6Z5S - chains M and T of the 32 polymer chains in the assembly; structure by electron microscopy, 2.65 A resolution.

[Chain M]
Protein: Reaction center protein M chain
From: Rhodopseudomonas palustris (strain ATCC BAA-98 / CGA009)
UniProt: A0A4Z7 (A0A4Z7_RHOPA); residue numbers follow UniProt; this construct covers 1-307
Chain sequence (307 residues; row label = number of the first residue in the row):
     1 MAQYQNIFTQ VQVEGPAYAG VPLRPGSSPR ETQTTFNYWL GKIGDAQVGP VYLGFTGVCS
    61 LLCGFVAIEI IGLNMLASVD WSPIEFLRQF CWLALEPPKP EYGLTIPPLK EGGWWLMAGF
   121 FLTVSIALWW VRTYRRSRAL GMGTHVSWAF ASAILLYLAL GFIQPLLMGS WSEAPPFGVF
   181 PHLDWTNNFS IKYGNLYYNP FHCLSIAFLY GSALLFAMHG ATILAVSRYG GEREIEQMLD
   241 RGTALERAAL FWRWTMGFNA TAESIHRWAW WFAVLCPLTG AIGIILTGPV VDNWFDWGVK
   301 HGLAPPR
Unresolved in the structure: 1-3, 303-307
Bound ions: Fe ion: His219, Glu234, His266 (shared with 2 residues of chain L)
Small-molecule neighbours:
  - 6PL ((4S,7R)-4-hydroxy-N,N,N-trimethyl-9-oxo-7-[(palmitoyloxy)methyl]-3,5,8-trioxa-4-phosphahexacosan-1-aminium 4-oxide), molecule 1: Leu167, Ile282, Ile285, Leu286, Gly288, Pro289, Val290, Val291, Asp292
  - 6PL, molecule 2: Pro200, Cys203, Leu204, Ala207, Phe272, Trp297, His301
  - bacteriochlorophyll a (BCL), molecule 1: Phe55, Ala127, Leu128
  - bacteriochlorophyll a (BCL), molecule 2: Leu61, Leu122, Trp129, Tyr157, Leu160, Pro175, Val179, His182, Leu183, Thr186
  - bacteriochlorophyll a (BCL), molecule 3: Ile68, Ile71, Leu122, Ile126, Phe150, Ala153, Ile154, Leu156, Tyr157, Leu160, Phe177, Trp185, Thr186, Asn187, Phe189, Ser190, Leu196, Tyr197, His202, Ser205, Ile206, Leu209, Tyr210, Cys276, Gly280, Ala281, Gly283, Ile284
  - bacteriochlorophyll a (BCL), molecule 4: Thr186, Tyr197, Tyr210
  - bacteriochlorophyll a (BCL), molecule 5: Tyr197, His202, Cys203, Ile206, Ala207, Tyr210, Gly211, Leu214, Phe272
  - bacteriopheophytin a (BPH), molecule 1: Ser60, Leu61, Gly64, Phe65, Ile68, Leu122, Ser125, Ile126, Trp129, Thr133, Val146, Ala149, Phe150, Ala153, Ala273, Val274, Pro277
  - bacteriopheophytin a (BPH), molecule 2: Tyr210, Ala213, Leu214, Ala217, Met218, Trp252, Thr255, Met256
  - phosphatidylglycerol (PGT; (1S)-2-{[{[(2R)-2,3-dihydroxypropyl]oxy}(hydroxy)phosphoryl]oxy}-1-[(palmitoyloxy)methyl]ethyl stearate): Leu155, Ile163, Leu167, Leu278, Ile282, Ile285
  - QAK ((6R,10S,14R,19R,23S,24E,27S,28E)-2,6,10,14,19,23,27,31-octamethyldotriaconta-24,28-dien-2-ol): Ile68, Glu69, Ile71, Gly72, Leu73, Met75, Leu76, Phe90, Ile106, Trp115, Leu116, Gly119, Phe120, Thr123, Tyr157, Gly161, Phe162, Trp171, Pro175, Pro176, Phe177, Gly178, Val179, His182
  - ubiquinone-10 (U10), molecule 1: Leu76, Phe86, Leu87, Phe90, Cys91, Trp92
  - ubiquinone-10 (U10), molecule 2: Leu214, Leu215, Met218, His219, Thr222, Ile223, Leu245, Ala248, Ala249, Trp252, Met256, Phe258, Asn259, Ala260, Thr261, Ile265, Trp268, Phe272

[Chain T]
Protein: Light-harvesting complex 1 alpha chain
From: Rhodopseudomonas palustris (strain ATCC BAA-98 / CGA009)
UniProt: Q6N9L4 (Q6N9L4_RHOPA); numbering as in UniProt (aligned over 1-63)
Chain sequence (63 residues; row label = number of the first residue in the row):
     1 MWRIWLLFDP RRALVLLFVF LFGLAIIIHF ILLSTSRFNW LDGPRAAKAA SISLPFTPPS
    61 MPV
Unresolved in the structure: 47-63
Modified / non-standard residues: Met1 (N-formylmethionine; FME)
Small-molecule neighbours:
  - bacteriochlorophyll a (BCL), molecule 1: Leu16, Phe20, Ile28
  - bacteriochlorophyll a (BCL), molecule 2: Phe18, Val19, Leu21, Phe22, Ala25, His29, Leu32, Trp40
  - bacteriochlorophyll a (BCL), molecule 3: Leu21, Leu24, Ala25, Ile28, His29, Leu32, Phe38
  - spirilloxanthin (CRT), molecule 1: Met1, Arg3, Ile4, Leu6, Leu7
  - spirilloxanthin (CRT), molecule 2: Leu14, Leu17, Phe18, Phe20, Leu21, Leu24, Ile27, Ile28, Ile31
  - spirilloxanthin (CRT), molecule 3: Phe22, Ala25, Ile26, His29, Phe30, Leu33
From the paper describing this entry:
  - binding site for bacteriochlorophyll a: His29

[How chain M and chain T interact]
Contacting residue pairs (19):
  Ser28(M) - Arg11(T)  hydrogen bond
  Phe55(M) - Val15(T)  hydrophobic
  Phe55(M) - Val19(T)  hydrophobic
  Val58(M) - Leu16(T)  hydrophobic
  Ile106(M) - Phe30(T)  hydrophobic
  Ile106(M) - Leu33(T)  hydrophobic
  Ile106(M) - Ser34(T)
  Pro107(M) - Ser34(T)
  Pro108(M) - Ser34(T)
  Pro108(M) - Arg45(T)
  Leu109(M) - Ser34(T)
  Gly113(M) - Phe30(T)
  Trp114(M) - Ile31(T)  hydrophobic
  Leu116(M) - Phe30(T)  hydrophobic
  Met117(M) - Ile27(T)  hydrophobic
  Met117(M) - Phe30(T)  hydrophobic
  Met117(M) - Ile31(T)  hydrophobic
  Phe120(M) - Ile26(T)  hydrophobic
  Phe121(M) - Ile27(T)  hydrophobic
Interface residues without a listed pair, chain M (16 interface residues in all): Cys59, Leu62, Val66
Interface residues without a listed pair, chain T (12 interface residues in all): Gly23

[Summary]
The interface between chain M and chain T involves 16 residues on one side and 12 on the other, with 1
hydrogen bond. The hydrogen-bonded pair is Ser28(M)-Arg11(T). One bacteriochlorophyll a molecule is bound
between chain M and chain T. From the paper: a binding site for bacteriochlorophyll a at His29(T).
Here chain M is Reaction center protein M chain and chain T is Light-harvesting complex 1 alpha chain, both
from Rhodopseudomonas palustris (strain ATCC BAA-98 / CGA009). Entry 6Z5S (RC-LH1(14)-W complex from
Rhodopseudomonas palustris) was determined by electron microscopy, deposited together with 6Z5R.
